Entry 7WB3 (X-ray diffraction, 2.40 A resolution); this record covers chains A and D of the 4 polymer chains in the assembly.

# Chain A
Molecule: Redox-sensing transcriptional repressor Rex
Source organism: Thermotoga maritima MSB8
UniProtKB: Q9WY16 (REX1_THEMA); numbering as in UniProt (aligned over 1-208)
Sequence (208 residues; numbered 1 to 208; the number before each row is that of its first residue):
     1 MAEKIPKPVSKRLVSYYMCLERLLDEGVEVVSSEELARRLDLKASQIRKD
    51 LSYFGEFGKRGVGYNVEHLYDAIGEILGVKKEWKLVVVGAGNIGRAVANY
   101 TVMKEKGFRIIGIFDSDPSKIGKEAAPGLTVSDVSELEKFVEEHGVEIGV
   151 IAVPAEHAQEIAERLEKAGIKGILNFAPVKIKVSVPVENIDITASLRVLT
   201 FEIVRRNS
Not modelled in the structure: 1-4, 208
Ligand contacts:
  - NAD (nicotinamide-adenine-dinucleotide), molecule 1: Val88, Gly89, Ala90, Gly91, Asn92, Ile93, Gly94, Asp115, Ser116, Asp117, Lys120, Val134, Ala152, Val153, Pro154, Ala155, His157, Ile161, Phe176, Ala177, Pro178, Ile192, Thr193
  - NAD, molecule 2: Ala96, Val97, Tyr100
Swiss-Prot annotation at these positions:
  - DNA-binding region: Ser15 to Phe54 (H-T-H motif)
  - binding site (NAD(+)): Gly89 to Gly94
Reported in the primary citation:
  - binding site for the 22-nt DNA strand: Arg12, Ser33, Glu34, Lys43, Gln46, Arg48, Lys49, Ser52, Gly58, Tyr64
  - specificity-determining residues: Arg48, Lys49
  - binding site for the 22-nt DNA strand (chain D): Lys49
  - binding site for NAD: Val88, Gly89 to Gly94, Ala96, Tyr100, Asp115, Lys120, Val134, Val153, Pro154, Ile161
  - conformationally variable residues (domain motion, loop rearrangement): Arg48, Tyr100
  - self-association interface (contacts with another copy of this molecule); pairs are residue here / residue on that copy: Leu196-Phe108 (hydrophobic contact), Thr200-Phe108 (hydrophobic contact), Phe201

# Chain D
Molecule: 22-nt DNA strand
Sequence (22 nucleotides; row label = number of the first residue in the row):
     1 TTTTGTGATAAATTTCTCAAAT

# How chain A and chain D interact
Residue-residue contacts - 19 pairs, chain A then chain D:
  Pro6(A) with DT13(D), phosphate contact
  Lys7(A) with DT13(D), hydrogen bond to the phosphate
  Pro8(A) with DT13(D), phosphate contact; DT14(D), phosphate contact
  Arg12(A) with DT14(D), salt bridge to the phosphate
  Lys43(A) with DT15(D), salt bridge to the phosphate; DC16(D), phosphate contact
  Ser45(A) with DC16(D), base contact
  Gln46(A) with DT14(D), phosphate contact; DT15(D), phosphate contact
  Lys49(A) with DT15(D), base contact
  Tyr53(A) with DT14(D), base contact
  Lys59(A) with DT22(D), phosphate contact
  Arg60(A) with DA19(D), base contact; DA20(D), base contact; DA21(D), sugar contact; DT22(D), sugar contact
  Gly61(A) with DA21(D), base contact
  Val62(A) with DT22(D), phosphate contact
Also at the interface, not in a pair above, chain A (14 interface residues in all): Arg48
Also at the interface, not in a pair above, chain D (9 interface residues in all): DT17

# Overview
14 residues of chain A face 9 of chain D across their interface; the contacts include 1 hydrogen bond and 2
salt bridges. Polar pairs include Lys7(A)-DT13(D), Arg12(A)-DT14(D) and Lys43(A)-DT15(D). The paper reports a
binding site for the 22-nt DNA strand at Arg12(A), Ser33(A) and Glu34(A) among others; a binding site for NAD
at Val88(A), Gly89(A) and Ala96(A) among others.
Here chain A is Redox-sensing transcriptional repressor Rex (Thermotoga maritima MSB8) and chain D is a 22-nt
DNA strand. Entry 7WB3 (Crystal structure of T. maritima Rex in ternary complex) was determined by X-ray
diffraction.
